PDB entry 8FY0 | X-ray diffraction, 2.94 A resolution | chains A and D of the 4 polymer chains in the assembly

[Chain A]
Name: von Hippel-Lindau disease tumor suppressor
From: Homo sapiens
Reference sequence: P40337 (VHL_HUMAN); residues 54-213 here = UniProt positions 54-213
Amino-acid sequence (180 residues; each row starts with the number of its first residue):
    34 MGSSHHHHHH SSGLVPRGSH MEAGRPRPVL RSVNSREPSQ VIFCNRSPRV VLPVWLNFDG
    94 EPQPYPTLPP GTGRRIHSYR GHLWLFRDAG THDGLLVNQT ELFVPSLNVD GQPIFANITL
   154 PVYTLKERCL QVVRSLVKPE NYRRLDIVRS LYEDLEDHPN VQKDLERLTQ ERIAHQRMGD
Unresolved in the structure: 34-60, 208-213
Sequence notes: expression tag (34-53)
Ligand contacts:
  - cacodylic acid (CAD): Phe76, Cys77, Asn78, Arg79, Gly104, Thr105, Gly106, Phe148
  - YF8 (N-[8-(4-{[(1R,3R,4S)-4-(4-chlorophenyl)-1-methyl-3-{[4-(4-{[4-{[(2R)-4-(morpholin-4-yl)-1-(phenylsulfanyl)butan-2-yl]amino}-3-(trifluoromethanesulfonyl)benzene-1-sulfonyl]carbamoyl}phenyl)piperazin-1-yl]methyl}cyclohexyl]methyl}piperazin-1-yl)-8-oxooctanoyl]-3-methyl-L-valyl-(4R)-4-hydroxy-N-{(1S)-1-[4-(4-methyl-1,3-thiazol-5-yl)phenyl]ethyl}-L-prolinamide): Asn67, Arg69, Phe76, Pro86, Trp88, Phe91, Tyr98, Pro99, Leu101, Arg107, Ile109, His110, Ser111, Tyr112, His115, Trp117
UniProt features mapped onto this chain:
  - region: Thr157 to Val166 (Interaction with Elongin BC complex)
What the authors report for this chain:
  - binding site for YF8: Asn67, Arg69

[Chain D]
Name: Bcl-2-like protein 1
From: Homo sapiens
Reference sequence: Q07817 (B2CL1_HUMAN); residues 1-212 here = UniProt positions 1-212
Amino-acid sequence (232 residues; each row starts with the number of its first residue; numbers below 1 keep their minus sign (Met-19 is residue -19)):
   -19 MGSSHHHHHH SSGLVPRGSH MSQSNRELVV DFLSYKLSQK GYSWSQFSDV EENRTEAPEG
    41 TESEMETPSA INGNPSWHLA DSPAVNGATG HSSSLDAREV IPMAAVKQAL REAGDEFELR
   101 YRRAFSDLTS QLHITPGTAY QSFEQVVNEL FRDGVNWGRI VAFFSFGGAL CVESVDKEMQ
   161 VLVSRIAAWM ATYLNDHLEP WIQENGGWDT FVELYGNNAA AESRKGQERF NR
Unresolved in the structure: -19 to 0, 30-81, 197-212
Sequence notes: expression tag (-19 to 0)
Ligand contacts: YF8 (N-[8-(4-{[(1R,3R,4S)-4-(4-chlorophenyl)-1-methyl-3-{[4-(4-{[4-{[(2R)-4-(morpholin-4-yl)-1-(phenylsulfanyl)butan-2-yl]amino}-3-(trifluoromethanesulfonyl)benzene-1-sulfonyl]carbamoyl}phenyl)piperazin-1-yl]methyl}cyclohexyl]methyl}piperazin-1-yl)-8-oxooctanoyl]-3-methyl-L-valyl-(4R)-4-hydroxy-N-{(1S)-1-[4-(4-methyl-1,3-thiazol-5-yl)phenyl]ethyl}-L-prolinamide): Ala93, Glu96, Phe97, Arg100, Tyr101, Arg103, Ala104, Phe105, Asp107, Leu108, Gln111, Val126, Glu129, Leu130, Asn136, Trp137, Gly138, Arg139, Val141, Ala142, Ser145, Phe146, Ala149, Phe191, Leu194, Tyr195
UniProt features mapped onto this chain:
  - motif: Ser4 to Trp24 (BH4), Val86 to Arg100 (BH3), Glu129 to Gly148 (BH1), Pro180 to Tyr195 (BH2)
  - site: Asp61, Ser62 (Cleavage)
  - modified residue (Phosphoserine): Ser49, Ser62
What the authors report for this chain:
  - binding site for YF8: Asp107
  - contacts within the chain: Arg103-Asp107
  - conformationally variable residues (side-chain flip): Arg103, Ser110

[Chain A / chain D interface]
Contacting residue pairs (5):
  Asn67(A) - Asp107(D)  hydrogen bond
  Arg69(A) - Ser110(D)
  Arg69(A) - Gln111(D)  hydrogen bond
  Phe91(A) - Arg103(D)
  Asp92(A) - Arg103(D)  salt bridge
The authors on this interface:
  - specific contacts: Arg69(A)-Gln111(D) (hydrogen bond), Arg69(A)-Ser110(D) (hydrogen bond), Asp92(A)-Arg103(D), Asp107(D)-Asn67(A)

[Summary]
The chain A/chain D interface involves 4 residues from each chain, with 2 hydrogen bonds and 1 salt bridge.
Polar contacts include Asp92(A)-Arg103(D), Asn67(A)-Asp107(D) and Arg69(A)-Gln111(D). The paper describes
hydrogen bonds between Arg69(A) and Gln111(D) and Arg69(A) and Ser110(D); contacts between Asp92(A) and
Arg103(D) and Asp107(D) and Asn67(A). The paper reports a binding site for YF8 at Asn67(A), Arg69(A) and
Asp107(D); conformational variability at Arg103(D) and Ser110(D).
Chain A is von Hippel-Lindau disease tumor suppressor and chain D is Bcl-2-like protein 1, both from Homo
sapiens; the structure, E3:PROTAC:target ternary complex structure (VCB/753b/BCL-xL), was determined by X-ray
diffraction together with 8FY1 and 8FY2 from the same study.
